Entry 4XBK (X-ray diffraction, 1.95 A resolution); this record covers chains A and B.

[Chain A (and B)]
Protein: Deoxyribose-phosphate aldolase
Organism: Lactobacillus brevis ATCC 14869
Notes: EC 4.1.2.4; chain B of this document is another copy of the same molecule, construct and numbering; everything in this record applies to it too
Reference sequence: U2PI02 (U2PI02_LACBR); residues 1-229 here = UniProt positions 1-229
Chain sequence (265 residues; numbered -35 to 229; the number before each row is that of its first residue; numbers below 1 keep their minus sign (Met-35 is residue -35)):
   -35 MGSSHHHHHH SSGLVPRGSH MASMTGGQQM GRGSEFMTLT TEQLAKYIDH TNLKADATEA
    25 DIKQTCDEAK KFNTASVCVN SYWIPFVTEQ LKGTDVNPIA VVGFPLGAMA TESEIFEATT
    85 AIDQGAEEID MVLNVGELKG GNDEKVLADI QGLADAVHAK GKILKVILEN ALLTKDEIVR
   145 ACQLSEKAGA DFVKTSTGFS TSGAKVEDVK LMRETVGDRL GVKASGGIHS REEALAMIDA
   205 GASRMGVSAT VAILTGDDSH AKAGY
Unresolved in the structure: -35 to 2, 220-229
Differences from the reference sequence: expression tag (-35 to 0)

[Chain A / chain B interface]
Residue-residue contacts - 72 pairs, chain A then chain B:
  Leu17(A) with Leu70(B)
  Ala19(A) with Leu70(B); Val99(B); Gly100(B), hydrogen bond (backbone-backbone); Leu136(B), hydrophobic
  Asp20(A) with Val99(B); Gly100(B)
  Ala21(A) with Gly100(B)
  Thr22(A) with Gly100(B); Lys103(B); Gly104(B)
  Glu23(A) with Asn106(B)
  Asn44(A) with Leu70(B); Ala72(B)
  Ser45(A) with Ala72(B); Met73(B); Ala74(B), hydrogen bond (side chain-backbone)
  Tyr46(A) with Ala72(B), hydrogen bond (backbone-backbone); Met73(B); Ala74(B); Asn98(B); Glu101(B), hydrogen bond; Lys109(B)
  Trp47(A) with Glu101(B)
  Phe68(A) with Leu70(B), hydrophobic
  Pro69(A) with Pro69(B); Leu70(B)
  Leu70(A) with Leu17(B); Ala19(B); Asn44(B); Phe68(B), hydrophobic; Pro69(B); Phe163(B), hydrophobic
  Ala72(A) with Asn44(B); Ser45(B), hydrogen bond (backbone-backbone); Tyr46(B), hydrogen bond (backbone-backbone)
  Met73(A) with Ser45(B); Tyr46(B); Met73(B), hydrophobic; Glu81(B)
  Ala74(A) with Ser45(B), hydrogen bond (backbone-side chain); Tyr46(B)
  Glu76(A) with Phe80(B); Thr84(B); Gln88(B), hydrogen bond
  Ser77(A) with Phe80(B); Glu81(B); Thr84(B)
  Phe80(A) with Glu76(B); Ser77(B); Phe80(B), hydrophobic
  Glu81(A) with Met73(B); Ser77(B)
  Thr84(A) with Glu76(B); Ser77(B)
  Gln88(A) with Glu76(B), hydrogen bond
  Asn98(A) with Tyr46(B)
  Val99(A) with Ala19(B); Asp20(B)
  Gly100(A) with Ala19(B), hydrogen bond (backbone-backbone); Asp20(B); Ala21(B); Thr22(B)
  Glu101(A) with Tyr46(B), hydrogen bond; Trp47(B)
  Lys103(A) with Asp20(B)
  Gly104(A) with Thr22(B)
  Asn106(A) with Glu23(B)
  Lys109(A) with Tyr46(B)
  Leu136(A) with Ala19(B), hydrophobic; Asp20(B)
  Phe163(A) with Leu70(B), hydrophobic
Other interface residues (no listed pair), chain A (33 interface residues in all): Thr75
Other interface residues (no listed pair), chain B (33 interface residues in all): Thr75

[In short]
The chain A/chain B interface involves 33 residues from each chain; the contacts include 11 hydrogen bonds.
Among the polar pairs are Ser45(A)-Ala74(B), Tyr46(A)-Glu101(B) and Glu76(A)-Gln88(B).
Both chains are Deoxyribose-phosphate aldolase (Lactobacillus brevis ATCC 14869). Entry 4XBK
(2-deoxyribose-5-phosphate aldolase from Lactobacillus brevis) was determined by X-ray diffraction (same
publication as 4XBS).
